PDB entry 7AGX | electron microscopy, 3.60 A resolution | chains 1D and 1O of the 33 polymer chains in the assembly

[Chain 1D]
Molecule: Surface presentation of antigens protein SpaP
From: Salmonella typhimurium (strain LT2 / SGSC1412 / ATCC 700720)
UniProt: P40700 (SPAP_SALTY); numbering as in UniProt (aligned over 1-224)
Chain sequence (224 residues; row label = number of the first residue in the row):
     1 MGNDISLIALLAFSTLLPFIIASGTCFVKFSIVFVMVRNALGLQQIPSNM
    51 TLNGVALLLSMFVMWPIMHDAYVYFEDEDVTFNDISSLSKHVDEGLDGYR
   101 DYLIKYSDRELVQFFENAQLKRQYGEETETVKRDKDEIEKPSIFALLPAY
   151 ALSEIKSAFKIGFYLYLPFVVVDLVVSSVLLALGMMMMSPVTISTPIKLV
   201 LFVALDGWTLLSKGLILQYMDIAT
Disordered / not traced: 1-2, 79-84, 115-136, 221-224

[Chain 1O]
Molecule: Protein PrgJ
From: Salmonella typhimurium (strain LT2 / SGSC1412 / ATCC 700720)
UniProt: P41785 (PRGJ_SALTY); numbering as in UniProt (aligned over 1-101)
Chain sequence (101 residues; row label = number of the first residue in the row):
     1 MSIATIVPENAVIGQAVNIRSMETDIVSLDDRLLQAFSGSAIATAVDKQT
    51 ITNRIEDPNLVTDPKELAISQEMISDYNLYVSMVSTLTRKGVGAVETLLR
   101 S
Disordered / not traced: 1-28

[How chain 1D and chain 1O interact]
Residue-residue contacts (27):
  Asn3(1D) - Ala41(1O)
  Asn3(1D) - Ala45(1O)
  Asp4(1D) - Lys48(1O)  salt bridge
  Asp4(1D) - Tyr77(1O)  hydrogen bond
  Ile5(1D) - Phe37(1O)
  Ile5(1D) - Ser40(1O)
  Ile5(1D) - Ala41(1O)
  Ile5(1D) - Thr44(1O)
  Ile8(1D) - Ser85(1O)
  Ile8(1D) - Thr88(1O)
  Ala9(1D) - Phe37(1O)  hydrophobic
  Ala12(1D) - Val92(1O)  hydrophobic
  Thr15(1D) - Val92(1O)
  Thr15(1D) - Glu96(1O)
  Leu16(1D) - Val92(1O)  hydrophobic
  Phe19(1D) - Glu96(1O)
  Phe19(1D) - Leu99(1O)  hydrophobic
  Asp77(1D) - Phe37(1O)
  Ile85(1D) - Gly39(1O)
  Ile85(1D) - Ile42(1O)  hydrophobic
  Leu88(1D) - Ile42(1O)  hydrophobic
  Ser89(1D) - Ser38(1O)  hydrogen bond
  Ser142(1D) - Asp30(1O)  hydrogen bond
  Ser142(1D) - Asp31(1O)
  Ile143(1D) - Asp30(1O)  hydrogen bond (backbone-side chain)
  Phe144(1D) - Asp30(1O)
  Phe144(1D) - Leu33(1O)  hydrophobic
Interface residues without a listed pair, chain 1O (26 interface residues in all): Leu29, Leu34, Gln35, Tyr80, Val81, Val84, Val95, Arg100

[In short]
Chain 1D and chain 1O form an interface of 16 and 26 residues respectively, with 4 hydrogen bonds and 1 salt
bridge. Polar pairs include Asp4(1D)-Lys48(1O), Asp4(1D)-Tyr77(1O) and Ser89(1D)-Ser38(1O).
Here chain 1D is Surface presentation of antigens protein SpaP and chain 1O is Protein PrgJ, both from
Salmonella typhimurium (strain LT2 / SGSC1412 / ATCC 700720). Entry 7AGX (Apo-state type 3 secretion system
export apparatus complex from Salmonella enterica typhimurium) was determined by electron microscopy,
deposited together with 7AH9 and 7AHI.
